Entry 5CO5 (X-ray diffraction, 2.10 A resolution); this record covers chains D and E of the 10 polymer chains in the assembly.

# Chain D
Name: Soluble acetylcholine receptor
Organism: Aplysia californica
UniProt: Q8WSF8 (Q8WSF8_APLCA); residues -18 to 217 here correspond to UniProt positions 1-236 (UniProt number = residue number + 19)
Amino-acid sequence (236 residues; row label = number of the first residue in the row; numbers below 1 keep their minus sign (Met-18 is residue -18)):
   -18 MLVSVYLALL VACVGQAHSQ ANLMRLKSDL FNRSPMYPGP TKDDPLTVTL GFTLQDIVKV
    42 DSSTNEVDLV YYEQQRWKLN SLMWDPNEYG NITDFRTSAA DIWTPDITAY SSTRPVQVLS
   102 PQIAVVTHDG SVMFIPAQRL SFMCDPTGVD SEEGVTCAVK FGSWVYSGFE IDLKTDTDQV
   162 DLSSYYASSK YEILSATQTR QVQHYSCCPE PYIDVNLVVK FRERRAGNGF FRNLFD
Not modelled in the structure: -18 to -1, 207-217
Cystine bridges: Cys125-Cys138, Cys188-Cys189
Sequence notes: conflict Val41 (Ala60 in Q8WSF8), Val136 (Ala155 in Q8WSF8)

# Chain E
Name: Alpha-conotoxin GIC
UniProt: Q86RB2 (CA1C_CONGE); residues 401-416 here correspond to UniProt positions 21-36 (UniProt number = residue number - 380)
Amino-acid sequence (17 residues; each row starts with the number of its first residue):
   401 GCCSHPACAG NNQHICX
Cystine bridges: Cys402-Cys408, Cys403-Cys416
Modified positions: NH2 (amino group) at position 417
Sequence notes: amidation (417)
Curated features (UniProtKB/Swiss-Prot):
  - region: Ser404 to Pro406 (Ser-Xaa-Pro motif, crucial for potent interaction with nAChR)
  - modified residue: Cys416 (Cysteine amide)

# Interface between chain D and chain E
Residue-residue contacts (21):
  Tyr91(D) - His405(E)
  Trp145(D) - Pro406(E)  hydrophobic
  Trp145(D) - Ala407(E)  hydrogen bond (backbone-backbone)
  Val146(D) - Ala407(E)
  Ser148(D) - Asn411(E)
  Tyr186(D) - Gly401(E)
  Tyr186(D) - Cys402(E)
  Tyr186(D) - His405(E)
  Tyr186(D) - Cys408(E)  hydrophobic
  Cys188(D) - Cys402(E)  hydrophobic
  Cys188(D) - Ile415(E)  hydrophobic
  Cys189(D) - Cys402(E)  hydrophobic
  Cys189(D) - Cys408(E)  hydrophobic
  Cys189(D) - Asn412(E)  hydrogen bond
  Glu191(D) - Asn411(E)
  Glu191(D) - Asn412(E)  hydrogen bond
  Tyr193(D) - His405(E)
  Tyr193(D) - Ala407(E)
  Tyr193(D) - Cys408(E)
  Tyr193(D) - Asn411(E)  hydrogen bond
  Tyr193(D) - Asn412(E)
Other interface residues (no listed pair), chain D (11 interface residues in all): Ser144, Tyr147

# Summary
11 residues of chain D and 9 residues of chain E are in contact, with 4 hydrogen bonds. Polar pairs include
Cys189(D)-Asn412(E), Glu191(D)-Asn412(E) and Tyr193(D)-Asn411(E).
Here chain D is Soluble acetylcholine receptor (Aplysia californica) and chain E is Alpha-conotoxin GIC. Entry
5CO5 (Crystal structure of Ac-AChBP in complex with conotoxin GIC) was determined by X-ray diffraction.
